Entry 3PP4 (X-ray diffraction, 1.60 A resolution); this record covers chains H and P of the 3 polymer chains in the assembly.

== Chain H ==
Name: GA101 Fab heavy chain
Organism: Mus musculus
Notes: antibody fragment or engineered binder
Chain sequence (224 residues; each row starts with the number of its first residue):
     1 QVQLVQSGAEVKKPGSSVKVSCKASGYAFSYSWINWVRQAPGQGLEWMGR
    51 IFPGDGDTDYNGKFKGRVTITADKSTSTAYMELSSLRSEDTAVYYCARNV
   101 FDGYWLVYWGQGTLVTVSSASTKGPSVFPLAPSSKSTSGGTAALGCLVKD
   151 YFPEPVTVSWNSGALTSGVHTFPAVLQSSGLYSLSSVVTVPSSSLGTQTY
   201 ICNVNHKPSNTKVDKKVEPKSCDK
Disordered / not traced: 221-224
Disulfides: Cys-22/Cys-96, Cys-146/Cys-202
What the authors report for this chain:
  - binding site for chloride ion: Asn-35, Arg-50

== Chain P ==
Name: B-lymphocyte antigen CD20
Notes: fragment: large extracellular loop
UniProtKB: P11836 (CD20_HUMAN); residues 163-187 here = UniProt positions 163-187
Chain sequence (25 residues; row label = number of the first residue in the row):
   163 NIYNCEPANPSEKNSPSTQYCYSIQ
Disordered / not traced: 163
Swiss-Prot annotation at these positions:
  - region: Glu-168 to Lys-175 (Epitope 3 (recognized by antibodies, including Rituximab))
  - mutagenesis: Asn-163 (N163D: Decreased binding of some antibodies. No effect on rituximab binding), Asn-166 (N166D: Decreased binding of some antibodies. No effect on rituximab binding), Ala-170 (A170S: Abrogates recognition by therapeutic antibodies, including rituximab; when associated with S-172), Pro-172 (P172S: Marked reduction in rituximab binding. Abrogates recognition by antibodies, including rituximab; when associated with S-170)
Disulfides: Cys-167/Cys-183
What the authors report for this chain:
  - contacts within the chain: Asn-171/Ser-173 (hydrogen bond)
  - mutagenesis - N176A: decreased binding to GA101
  - mutagenesis - N171I, N171L, N171S, N171T, N171V: increased binding to GA101
  - mutagenesis - N171A: abolished binding to rituximab
  - mutagenesis - N171A: unchanged binding to GA101
  - mutagenesis - S177A: increased expression
  - mutagenesis - C167S: decreased stability

== Interface between chain H and chain P ==
Contacting residue pairs - 17 pairs, chain H then chain P:
  Trp-33(H) / Lys-175(P)  hydrogen bond (side chain-backbone)
  Trp-33(H) / Asn-176(P)
  Arg-50(H) / Pro-172(P)  hydrogen bond (side chain-backbone)
  Arg-50(H) / Ser-173(P)
  Arg-50(H) / Lys-175(P)
  Phe-52(H) / Asn-176(P)
  Asp-57(H) / Lys-175(P)  salt bridge
  Asn-99(H) / Ser-173(P)  hydrogen bond (side chain-backbone)
  Phe-101(H) / Ser-173(P)
  Phe-101(H) / Glu-174(P)
  Phe-101(H) / Lys-175(P)
  Phe-101(H) / Asn-176(P)
  Phe-101(H) / Ser-177(P)
  Phe-101(H) / Pro-178(P)
  Asp-102(H) / Glu-174(P)  hydrogen bond (backbone-side chain)
  Gly-103(H) / Glu-174(P)  hydrogen bond (backbone-side chain)
  Trp-105(H) / Ser-173(P)
Also at the interface, not in a pair above, chain H (10 interface residues in all): Asp-55
Also at the interface, not in a pair above, chain P (8 interface residues in all): Ser-179
From the paper, about this interface:
  - pairs named by the authors: Trp-33(H)/Asn-176(P)
  - epitope / paratope residues, chain H: Trp-33(H)
  - epitope / paratope residues, chain P: Glu-174(P), Asn-176(P)

== In short ==
10 residues of chain H and 8 residues of chain P are in contact; the contacts include 5 hydrogen bonds and 1
salt bridge. Polar contacts include Asp-57(H)/Lys-175(P), Trp-33(H)/Lys-175(P) and Arg-50(H)/Pro-172(P). The
paper describes a contact between Trp-33(H) and Asn-176(P). From the paper: a binding site for chloride ion at
Asn-35(H) and Arg-50(H); N171I, N171L and N171S of chain P, among others, increase binding to GA101; 9
substitutions were tested in all.
Chain H is GA101 Fab heavy chain (Mus musculus) and chain P is B-lymphocyte antigen CD20; the structure,
Epitope characterization and crystal structure of GA101 provide insights into the molecular basis for the type
..., was determined by X-ray diffraction.
